Entry 2IMW (X-ray diffraction, 2.05 A resolution); this record covers chains S and P of the 3 polymer chains in the assembly.

== Chain S ==
Molecule: 13-nt DNA strand
Sequence (13 nucleotides; row label = number of the first residue in the row):
  1801 GGGGGAAGGATTC

== Chain P ==
Protein: DNA polymerase IV
Organism: Sulfolobus solfataricus
Notes: EC 2.7.7.7
UniProtKB: Q97W02 (DPO42_SULSO); residues 1-348 here = UniProt positions 1-348
Amino-acid sequence (348 residues; each row starts with the number of its first residue):
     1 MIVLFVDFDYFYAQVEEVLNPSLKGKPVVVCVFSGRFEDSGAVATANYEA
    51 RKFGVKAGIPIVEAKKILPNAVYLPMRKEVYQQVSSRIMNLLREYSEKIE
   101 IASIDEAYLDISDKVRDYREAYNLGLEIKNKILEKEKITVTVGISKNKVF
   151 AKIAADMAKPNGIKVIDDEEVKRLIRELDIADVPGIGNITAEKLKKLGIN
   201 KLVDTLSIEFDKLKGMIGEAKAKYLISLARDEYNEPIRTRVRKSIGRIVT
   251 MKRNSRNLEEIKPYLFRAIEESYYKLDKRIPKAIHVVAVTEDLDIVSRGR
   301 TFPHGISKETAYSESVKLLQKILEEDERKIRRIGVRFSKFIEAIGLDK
Bound ions: Ca2+ site 1: Asp7, Phe8, Asp105 (together with 2',3'-dideoxyadenosine triphosphate); Ca2+ site 2: Ala181, Ile186
Ligand contacts: 2',3'-dideoxyadenosine triphosphate (DDS): Asp7, Phe8, Asp9, Tyr10, Phe11, Tyr12, Val32, Ala42, Val43, Ala44, Thr45, Tyr48, Arg51, Ala57, Gly58, Met76, Asp105, Lys159
Curated features (UniProtKB/Swiss-Prot):
  - active site: Glu106
  - binding site (Mg(2+)): Asp7, Asp105
  - site: Tyr12 (Substrate discrimination)
  - mutagenesis: Asp105 to Glu106 (Loss of function)
What the authors report for this chain:
  - binding site for 2',3'-dideoxyadenosine triphosphate: Tyr12, Ala44, Ala57, Gly58, Met76

== Interface between chain S and chain P ==
Contacting residue pairs (21):
  DG1801(S) with Val32(P), sugar contact; Arg247(P), phosphate contact
  DG1802(S) with Gly246(P), sugar contact; Arg247(P), salt bridge to the phosphate; Ile248(P), hydrogen bond to the phosphate; Arg336(P), sugar contact
  DG1803(S) with Ser244(P), sugar contact; Ile245(P), phosphate contact; Gly246(P), hydrogen bond to the phosphate; Lys275(P), salt bridge to the phosphate; Arg336(P), salt bridge to the phosphate
  DG1804(S) with Arg242(P), phosphate contact; Lys243(P), hydrogen bond to the phosphate; Ser244(P), hydrogen bond to the phosphate; Lys348(P), sugar contact
  DG1805(S) with Lys243(P), salt bridge to the phosphate; Lys348(P), salt bridge to the phosphate
  DA1806(S) with Ala220(P), phosphate contact
  DA1807(S) with Gly218(P), phosphate contact; Glu219(P), hydrogen bond to the phosphate; Ala220(P), hydrogen bond to the phosphate
Also at the interface, not in a pair above, chain P (16 interface residues in all): Lys221, Val241

== Overview ==
Chain S and chain P form an interface of 7 and 16 residues respectively, with 6 hydrogen bonds and 5 salt
bridges. Polar contacts include DG1802(S)-Ile248(P), DG1803(S)-Gly246(P) and DG1804(S)-Lys243(P). Bound to
chain P: 2',3'-dideoxyadenosine triphosphate. The paper reports a binding site for 2',3'-dideoxyadenosine
triphosphate at Tyr12(P), Ala44(P) and Ala57(P) among others.
Chain S is a 13-nt DNA strand and chain P is DNA polymerase IV (Sulfolobus solfataricus); the structure,
Mechanism of Template-Independent Nucleotide Incorporation Catalyzed by a Template-Dependent DNA Polymerase,
was determined by X-ray diffraction.
